1P3I - chains J and B of the 10 polymer chains in the assembly; structure by X-ray diffraction, 2.30 A resolution.

# Chain J
Molecule: Palindromic 146bp Human Alpha-Satellite DNA fragment
From: Homo sapiens
Sequence (146 nucleotides; each row starts with the number of its first residue):
   147 ATCAATATCCACCTGCAGATTCTACCAAAAGTGTATTTGGAAACTGCTCC
   197 ATCAAAAGGCATGTTCAGCGGAATTCCGCTGAACATGCCTTTTGATGGAG
   247 CAGTTTCCAAATACACTTTTGGTAGAATCTGCAGGTGGATATTGAT

# Chain B
Molecule: Histone H4
From: Xenopus laevis
UniProt: P62799 (H4_XENLA); aligned to UniProt positions 1-102 over residues 1-102
Sequence (102 residues; numbered 1 to 102; the number before each row is that of its first residue):
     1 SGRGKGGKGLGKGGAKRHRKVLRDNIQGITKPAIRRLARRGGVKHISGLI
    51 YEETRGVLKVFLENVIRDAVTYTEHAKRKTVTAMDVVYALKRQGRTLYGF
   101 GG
Not modelled in the structure: 1-23
Differences from the reference sequence: conflict His45 (Arg46 in P62799)

# Chain J / chain B interface
Contacting residue pairs (10; chain J residue first):
  DG227(J) with Ile46(B), sugar contact; Ser47(B), sugar contact; Gly48(B), hydrogen bond to the phosphate
  DA228(J) with Arg35(B), salt bridge to the phosphate; His45(B), phosphate contact; Ile46(B), hydrogen bond to the phosphate
  DG246(J) with Lys79(B), salt bridge to the phosphate
  DC247(J) with Arg78(B), phosphate contact; Lys79(B), hydrogen bond to the phosphate; Thr80(B), hydrogen bond to the phosphate
Also at the interface, not in a pair above, chain J (6 interface residues in all): DA229, DA248
Also at the interface, not in a pair above, chain B (11 interface residues in all): Arg39, Lys44, Lys77

# Summary
The interface between chain J and chain B involves 6 residues on one side and 11 on the other; the contacts
include 4 hydrogen bonds and 2 salt bridges. Among the polar pairs are DG227(J)-Gly48(B), DA228(J)-Ile46(B)
and DC247(J)-Lys79(B).
Chain J is Palindromic 146bp Human Alpha-Satellite DNA fragment (Homo sapiens) and chain B is Histone H4
(Xenopus laevis); the structure, Crystallographic Studies of Nucleosome Core Particles containing Histone
'Sin' Mutants, was determined by X-ray diffraction together with 1P34, 1P3A, 1P3B, 1P3F, 1P3G, 1P3K and 4
further entries from the same study.
